PDB entry 1ZYS | X-ray diffraction, 1.70 A resolution | chains A and B

Chain A:
Name: Serine/threonine-protein kinase Chk1
Source organism: Homo sapiens
Notes: EC 2.7.1.37
UniProtKB: O14757 (CHK1_HUMAN); numbering as in UniProt (aligned over 1-273)
Amino-acid sequence (273 residues; numbered 1 to 273; the number before each row is that of its first residue):
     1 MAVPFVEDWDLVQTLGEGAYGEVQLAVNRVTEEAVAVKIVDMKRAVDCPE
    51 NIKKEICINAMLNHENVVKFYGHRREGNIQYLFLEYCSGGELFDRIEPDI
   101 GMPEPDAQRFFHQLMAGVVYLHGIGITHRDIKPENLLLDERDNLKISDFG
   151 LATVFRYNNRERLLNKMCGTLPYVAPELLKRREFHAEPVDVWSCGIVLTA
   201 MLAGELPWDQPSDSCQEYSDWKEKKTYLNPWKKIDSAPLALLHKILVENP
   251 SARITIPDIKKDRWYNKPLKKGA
Disordered / not traced: 1-2
Differences from the reference sequence: conflict A60 (Lys in O14757)
UniProt features mapped onto this chain:
  - active site: D130 (Proton acceptor)
  - binding site (ATP): L15 to V23, K38
  - cross-link: K132 (Glycyl lysine isopeptide (Lys-Gly) (interchain with G-Cter in ubiquitin))
  - mutagenesis: K38 (K38R: Abolishes kinase activity), D130 (D130A: Abolishes kinase activity), K132 (K132R: Strong reduction of chromatin-associated CHK1 ubiquitination)

Chain B:
Name: pentapeptide fragment
Amino-acid sequence (5 residues; row label = number of the first residue in the row):
   301 ASVSA

Chain A / chain B interface:
Residue-residue contacts - 13 pairs, chain A then chain B:
  E7(A) with V303(B); S304(B); A305(B), hydrogen bond (backbone-backbone)
  D8(A) with V303(B)
  W9(A) with S302(B); V303(B), hydrogen bond (backbone-backbone); A305(B)
  D10(A) with A301(B)
  L11(A) with A301(B), hydrogen bond (backbone-backbone); V303(B), hydrophobic
  R74(A) with S304(B), hydrogen bond (side chain-backbone)
  Y81(A) with V303(B), hydrophobic
  F83(A) with S304(B)
Other interface residues (no listed pair), chain A (9 interface residues in all): V37

Summary:
The interface between chain A and chain B involves 9 residues on one side and 5 on the other, with 4 hydrogen
bonds. Polar pairs include R74(A)-S304(B), E7(A)-A305(B) and W9(A)-V303(B). UniProt lists active-site residue
D130(A), 10 ATP-binding residues and 3 mutagenesis sites on chain A.
Chain A is Serine/threonine-protein kinase Chk1 (Homo sapiens) and chain B is pentapeptide fragment; the
structure, Co-crystal structure of Checkpoint Kinase Chk1 with a pyrrolo-pyridine inhibitor, was determined by
X-ray diffraction.
